PDB entry 6SYE | X-ray diffraction, 0.97 A resolution | chain A

[Chain A]
Name: Lysozyme C
Organism: Gallus gallus
Notes: EC 3.2.1.17
Reference sequence: P00698 (LYSC_CHICK); residues 1-129 here correspond to UniProt positions 19-147 (UniProt number = residue number + 18)
Amino-acid sequence (129 residues; row label = number of the first residue in the row):
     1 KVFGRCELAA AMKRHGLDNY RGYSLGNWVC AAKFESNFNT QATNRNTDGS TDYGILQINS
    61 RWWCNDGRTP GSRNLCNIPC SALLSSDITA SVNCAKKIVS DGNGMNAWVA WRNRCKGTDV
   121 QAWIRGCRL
Construct notes: variant Asp-101 (Asp119 in P00698)
Modified residues: Asp-101 (beta-L-aspartic acid; IAS)
Disulfides: Cys-6/Cys-127, Cys-30/Cys-115, Cys-64/Cys-80, Cys-76/Cys-94
Ligand contacts: bromophenol blue (LYE): Val-2, Phe-3, Gly-4, Arg-5, Cys-6, Glu-7
Curated features (UniProtKB/Swiss-Prot):
  - active site: Glu-35, Asp-52
  - binding site (substrate): Asp-101

[Overview]
Ligands of chain A: bromophenol blue. UniProt lists active-site residues Glu-35 and Asp-52 and
substrate-binding residue Asp-101.
Chain A is Lysozyme C (Gallus gallus); the structure, Crystal structure of orthorhombic lysozyme in presence
of the dye bromophenol blue at pH 7.0, was determined by X-ray diffraction together with 6SYC and 6SYD from
the same study.
